Entry 5S5H (X-ray diffraction, 2.50 A resolution); this record covers chains A and E of the 6 polymer chains in the assembly.

Chain A:
Name: Tubulin alpha-1B chain
Organism: Bos taurus
Reference sequence: P81947 (TBA1B_BOVIN); residues 1-451 here = UniProt positions 1-451
Amino-acid sequence (451 residues; numbered 1 to 451; the number before each row is that of its first residue):
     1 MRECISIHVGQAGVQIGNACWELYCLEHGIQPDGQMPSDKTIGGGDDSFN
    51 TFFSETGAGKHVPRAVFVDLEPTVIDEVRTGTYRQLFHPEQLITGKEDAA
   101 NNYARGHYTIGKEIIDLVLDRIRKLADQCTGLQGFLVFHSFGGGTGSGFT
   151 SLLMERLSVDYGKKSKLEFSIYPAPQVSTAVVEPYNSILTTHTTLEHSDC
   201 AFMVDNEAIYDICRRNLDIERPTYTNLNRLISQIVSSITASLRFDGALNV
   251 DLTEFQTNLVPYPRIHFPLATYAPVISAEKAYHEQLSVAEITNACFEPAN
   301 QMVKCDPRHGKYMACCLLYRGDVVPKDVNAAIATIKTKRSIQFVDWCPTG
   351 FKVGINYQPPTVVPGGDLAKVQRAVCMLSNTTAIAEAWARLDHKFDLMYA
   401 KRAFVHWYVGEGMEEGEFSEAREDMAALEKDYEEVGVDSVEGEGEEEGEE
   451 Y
Unresolved in the structure: 439-451
Metal / ion sites: Ca2+: Asp39, Thr41, Gly44, Glu55
Residues lining bound ligands: GTP (guanosine-5'-triphosphate): Gly10, Gln11, Ala12, Gln15, Ile16, Asp69, Asp98, Ala99, Ala100, Asn101, Ser140, Gly142, Gly143, Gly144, Thr145, Gly146, Ile171, Pro173, Val177, Ser178, Glu183, Asn206, Tyr224, Leu227, Asn228, Ile231

Chain E:
Name: Stathmin-4
Organism: Rattus norvegicus
Reference sequence: P63043 (STMN4_RAT); residues 5-145 here correspond to UniProt positions 49-189 (UniProt number = residue number + 44)
Amino-acid sequence (143 residues; row label = number of the first residue in the row):
     3 MADMEVIELNKCTSGQSFEVILKPPSFDGVPEFNASLPRRRDPSLEEIQK
    53 KLEAAEERRKYQEAELLKHLAEKREHEREVIQKAIEENNNFIKMAKEKLA
   103 QKMESNKENREAHLAAMLERLQEKDKHAEEVRKNKELKEEASR
Unresolved in the structure: 3-5, 29-43, 144-145
Differences from the reference sequence: initiating methionine (3); expression tag (4)
UniProt features mapped onto this chain:
  - modified residue: Ser46 (Phosphoserine)

Chain A / chain E interface:
Contacting residue pairs (58; chain A residue first):
  His107(A) - Leu54(E)
  Tyr108(A) - Lys53(E)
  Tyr108(A) - Ala57(E)  hydrophobic
  Thr109(A) - Arg61(E)  hydrogen bond
  Lys112(A) - Leu54(E)
  Lys112(A) - Glu55(E)
  Lys112(A) - Glu58(E)  salt bridge
  Glu155(A) - Ile50(E)
  Arg156(A) - Leu47(E)
  Ser158(A) - Asp44(E)
  Val159(A) - Pro45(E)
  Glu196(A) - Asp44(E)
  His197(A) - Asp44(E)  salt bridge
  His197(A) - Pro45(E)
  Asp245(A) - Cys14(E)
  Asp245(A) - Ser16(E)  hydrogen bond (backbone-side chain)
  Ala247(A) - Asn12(E)
  Ala247(A) - Ser19(E)
  Leu248(A) - Ser19(E)
  Pro325(A) - Gln18(E)
  Pro325(A) - Phe20(E)  hydrophobic
  Asn329(A) - Met6(E)
  Asn329(A) - Val8(E)
  Asn329(A) - Phe20(E)
  Asn329(A) - Val22(E)
  Ile332(A) - Val22(E)  hydrophobic
  Lys336(A) - Leu24(E)
  Asp345(A) - Pro27(E)
  Asp345(A) - Ser28(E)  hydrogen bond (backbone-backbone)
  Cys347(A) - Pro27(E)
  Pro348(A) - Pro27(E)
  Thr349(A) - Ile23(E)
  Thr349(A) - Leu24(E)  hydrogen bond (backbone-backbone)
  Thr349(A) - Lys25(E)  hydrogen bond (backbone-backbone)
  Gly350(A) - Val22(E)
  Phe351(A) - Glu21(E)
  Phe351(A) - Val22(E)  hydrogen bond (backbone-backbone)
  Phe351(A) - Leu24(E)  hydrophobic
  Lys352(A) - Phe20(E)
  Lys352(A) - Glu21(E)  salt bridge
  Val353(A) - Ser19(E)
  Val353(A) - Phe20(E)  hydrogen bond (backbone-backbone)
  Gly354(A) - Gln18(E)
  Ile355(A) - Gly17(E)
  Ile355(A) - Gln18(E)  hydrogen bond (backbone-backbone)
  Asn356(A) - Ser16(E)
  Tyr357(A) - Thr15(E)
  Tyr357(A) - Ser16(E)  hydrogen bond (backbone-backbone)
  Tyr357(A) - Gly17(E)
  Tyr357(A) - Gln18(E)  hydrogen bond
  Val409(A) - Gln64(E)  hydrogen bond (backbone-side chain)
  Gly410(A) - Arg61(E)
  Gly410(A) - Gln64(E)
  Glu411(A) - Arg61(E)  hydrogen bond (backbone-side chain)
  Gly412(A) - Ala57(E)
  Gly412(A) - Arg60(E)  hydrogen bond (backbone-side chain)
  Gly412(A) - Arg61(E)
  Glu414(A) - Arg60(E)  salt bridge
Other interface residues (no listed pair), chain A (40 interface residues in all): Leu152, Gly246, Val328, Ala333, Trp346, Met413
Other interface residues (no listed pair), chain E (31 interface residues in all): Ser46, Gln51

Summary:
The interface between chain A and chain E involves 40 residues on one side and 31 on the other, with 13
hydrogen bonds and 4 salt bridges. Among the polar pairs are Lys112(A)-Glu58(E), His197(A)-Asp44(E) and
Lys352(A)-Glu21(E). Ligands of chain A: GTP.
Here chain A is Tubulin alpha-1B chain (Bos taurus) and chain E is Stathmin-4 (Rattus norvegicus). Entry 5S5H
(Tubulin-Z2074076908-complex) was determined by X-ray diffraction (same publication as 5S4L, 5S4M, 5S4N, 5S4O,
5S4P, 5S4Q and 52 further entries).
